Entry 3NZJ (X-ray diffraction, 2.40 A resolution); this record covers chains M and 2 of the 30 polymer chains in the assembly.

Chain M:
Name: Proteasome component PRE4
From: Saccharomyces cerevisiae
Notes: EC 3.4.25.1
Reference sequence: P30657 (PSB4_YEAST); the construct lacks a stretch of the UniProt sequence and is renumbered around it, so the offset changes along the chain: -41 to -1 = UniProt 1-41; 1-70 = UniProt 42-111; 74-92 = UniProt 120-138; 93-105 = UniProt 141-153; 3 more segments
Sequence (266 residues; numbered -41 to 211 plus 19 insertion-coded residues; 6 numbers in that range are skipped by the numbering (no residue carries them; nothing is unmodelled there); the number before each row is that of its first residue; a row labelled like 71B-71D holds insertion residues (71B, then the next letters in order); numbers below 1 keep their minus sign (Met-41 is residue -41)):
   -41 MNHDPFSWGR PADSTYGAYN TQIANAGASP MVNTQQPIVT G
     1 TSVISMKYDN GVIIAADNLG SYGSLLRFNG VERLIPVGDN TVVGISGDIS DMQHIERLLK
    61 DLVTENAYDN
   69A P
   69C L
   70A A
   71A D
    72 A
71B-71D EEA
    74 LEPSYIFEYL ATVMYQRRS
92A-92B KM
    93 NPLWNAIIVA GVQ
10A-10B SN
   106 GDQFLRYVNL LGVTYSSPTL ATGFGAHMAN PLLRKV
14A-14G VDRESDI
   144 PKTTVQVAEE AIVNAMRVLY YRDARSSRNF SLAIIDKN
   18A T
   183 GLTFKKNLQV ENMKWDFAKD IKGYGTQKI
Disordered / not traced: -41 to -9

Chain 2:
Name: Proteasome component PRE3
From: Saccharomyces cerevisiae
Notes: EC 3.4.25.1
Reference sequence: P38624 (PSB6_YEAST); the construct lacks a stretch of the UniProt sequence and is renumbered around it, so the offset changes along the chain: -18 to 70 = UniProt 1-89; 72-92 = UniProt 90-110; 94-105 = UniProt 111-122; 106-181 = UniProt 125-200; 1 more segments
Sequence (215 residues; numbered -18 to 187 plus 12 insertion-coded residues; 3 numbers in that range are skipped by the numbering (no residue carries them; nothing is unmodelled there); the number before each row is that of its first residue; a row labelled like 10A-10B holds insertion residues (10A, then the next letters in order); numbers below 1 keep their minus sign (Met-18 is residue -18)):
   -18 MNGIQVDINR LKKGEVSLGT SIMAVTFKDG VILGADSRTT TGAYIANRVT DKLTRVHDKI
    42 WCCRSGSAAD TQAIADIVQY HLELYTSQY
    72 GTPSTETAAS VFKELCYENK D
    94 NLTAGIIVAG YD
10A-10B DK
   106 NKGEVYTIPL GGSVHKLPYA IAGSGSTFIY GYCDKNFREN MSKEETVDFI KHSLSQAIKW
   166 DGSSGGVIRM VVLTAA
   183 GVERL
18A-18J IFYPDEYEQL
Disordered / not traced: -18 to 0
Swiss-Prot annotation at these positions:
  - active site: Thr1 (Nucleophile)
  - modified residue: Met-18 (N-acetylmethionine)

Chain M / chain 2 interface:
Contacting residue pairs - 58 pairs, chain M then chain 2:
  Ser24(M) with Trp165(2); Asp166(2); Gly167(2), hydrogen bond (backbone-backbone)
  Leu25(M) with Phe133(2), hydrophobic; Trp165(2)
  Leu26(M) with Lys164(2); Trp165(2), hydrogen bond (backbone-backbone); Gly167(2)
  Arg27(M) with Trp165(2)
  Phe129(M) with Ala24(2), hydrophobic; Tyr25(2), hydrophobic
  Tyr163(M) with Glu18H(2), hydrogen bond
  Tyr164(M) with Ile26(2); Arg29(2)
  Arg165(M) with Ala24(2); Tyr25(2); Ile26(2), hydrogen bond (backbone-backbone); Ala27(2), hydrogen bond (side chain-backbone); Asn28(2)
  Asp166(M) with Ala24(2); Ile26(2)
  Ala167(M) with Arg19(2); Thr21(2); Ala24(2), hydrogen bond (backbone-backbone); Ile26(2); Gly167(2)
  Arg171(M) with Asp18E(2), salt bridge; Glu18H(2), salt bridge
  Lys196(M) with Arg29(2), hydrogen bond (backbone-side chain)
  Trp197(M) with Tyr18C(2); Pro18D(2); Arg29(2); Gly171(2); Val172(2), hydrophobic
  Asp198(M) with Tyr18C(2)
  Phe199(M) with Arg29(2); Val30(2), hydrophobic
  Ala200(M) with Val30(2), hydrophobic; Arg174(2), hydrogen bond (backbone-side chain)
  Lys201(M) with Tyr18C(2)
  Ile203(M) with Val30(2); Arg174(2)
  Lys204(M) with Asp32(2); Arg186(2)
  Gly205(M) with Asp32(2), hydrogen bond (backbone-side chain)
  Tyr206(M) with Thr35(2); Arg45(2); Gln53(2), hydrogen bond (side chain-backbone); Ala56(2); Asp57(2), hydrogen bond
  Gln209(M) with Asp32(2); Leu34(2), hydrogen bond (side chain-backbone); Thr35(2); Arg36(2), hydrogen bond (side chain-backbone); Trp42(2); Arg186(2)
  Ile211(M) with Trp42(2), hydrophobic; Arg186(2), hydrogen bond (backbone-side chain)
Also at the interface, not in a pair above, chain M (26 interface residues in all): Met133, Arg168, Met195
Also at the interface, not in a pair above, chain 2 (34 interface residues in all): Ile18A, Ile163, Ser168

In short:
Chain M and chain 2 form an interface of 26 and 34 residues respectively; the contacts include 14 hydrogen
bonds and 2 salt bridges. Polar pairs include Arg171(M)-Glu18H(2), Arg171(M)-Asp18E(2) and
Tyr163(M)-Glu18H(2). From UniProt: active-site residue Thr1(2) on chain 2.
Chain M is Proteasome component PRE4 and chain 2 is Proteasome component PRE3, both from Saccharomyces
cerevisiae; the structure, Crystal structure of yeast 20S proteasome in complex with ligand 2a, was determined
by X-ray diffraction, deposited together with 3NZW and 3NZX.
